Entry 8RWK (electron microscopy, 3.80 A resolution); this record covers chains C and D of the 4 polymer chains in the assembly.

Chain C (and D):
Name: Potassium-activated aldehyde dehydrogenase, mitochondrial
Organism: Saccharomyces cerevisiae SK1
Notes: EC 1.2.1.-, 1.2.1.4; chain D of this document is another copy of the same molecule, construct and numbering; everything in this record applies to it too
UniProt: P46367 (ALDH4_YEAST); residue numbers follow UniProt; this construct covers 1-519
Amino-acid sequence (519 residues; row label = number of the first residue in the row):
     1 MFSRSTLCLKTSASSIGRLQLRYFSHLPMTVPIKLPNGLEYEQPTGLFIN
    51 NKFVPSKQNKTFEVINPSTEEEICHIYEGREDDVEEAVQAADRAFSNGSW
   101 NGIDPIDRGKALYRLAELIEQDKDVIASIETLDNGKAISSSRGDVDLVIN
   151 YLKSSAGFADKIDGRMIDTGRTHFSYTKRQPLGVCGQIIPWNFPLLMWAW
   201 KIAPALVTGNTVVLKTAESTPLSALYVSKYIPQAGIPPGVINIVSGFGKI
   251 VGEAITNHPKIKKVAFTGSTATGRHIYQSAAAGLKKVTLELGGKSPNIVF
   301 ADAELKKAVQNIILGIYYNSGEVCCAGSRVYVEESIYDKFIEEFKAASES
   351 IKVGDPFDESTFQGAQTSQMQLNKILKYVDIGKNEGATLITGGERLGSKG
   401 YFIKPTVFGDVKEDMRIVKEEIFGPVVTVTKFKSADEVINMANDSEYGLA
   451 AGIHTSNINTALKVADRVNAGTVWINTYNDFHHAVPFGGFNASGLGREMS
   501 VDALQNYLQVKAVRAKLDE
Disordered / not traced: 1-24
Residues lining bound ligands: NADP (NAP; NADP nicotinamide-adenine-dinucleotide phosphate): I188, I189, P190, W191, N192, K215, E218, F247, G248, K249, G252, E253, F266, T267, G268, S269, T272, H275, G292, C324, M370, Q371, K374, E421, F423

Interface between chain C and chain D:
Contacting residue pairs (84; chain C residue first):
  R165(C) - V501(D)
  R165(C) - D502(D)  salt bridge
  I167(C) - A484(D)
  T169(C) - H482(D)
  H173(C) - D480(D)  salt bridge
  S175(C) - V485(D)
  K178(C) - D466(D)  salt bridge
  Q180(C) - F490(D)
  R274(C) - A282(D)
  R274(C) - L284(D)
  Y277(C) - A281(D)  hydrophobic
  Y277(C) - K285(D)  hydrogen bond (side chain-backbone)
  Q278(C) - Q278(D)  hydrogen bond (side chain-backbone)
  Q278(C) - A281(D)
  Q278(C) - A282(D)  hydrogen bond (side chain-backbone)
  A281(C) - Y277(D)  hydrophobic
  A281(C) - Q278(D)
  A282(C) - R274(D)
  A282(C) - Q278(D)  hydrogen bond (backbone-side chain)
  L284(C) - L289(D)  hydrophobic
  L284(C) - A492(D)
  K285(C) - Y277(D)
  K285(C) - L495(D)
  K286(C) - L495(D)
  L289(C) - L284(D)  hydrophobic
  K307(C) - D518(D)  salt bridge
  A465(C) - K511(D)  hydrogen bond (backbone-side chain)
  D466(C) - K178(D)  salt bridge
  V468(C) - K511(D)  hydrogen bond (backbone-side chain)
  A470(C) - K511(D)
  G471(C) - K511(D)
  G471(C) - A512(D)  hydrogen bond (backbone-backbone)
  T472(C) - A512(D)  hydrogen bond (side chain-backbone)
  V473(C) - A512(D)  hydrogen bond (backbone-backbone)
  V473(C) - V513(D)
  V473(C) - R514(D)  hydrogen bond (backbone-backbone)
  W474(C) - R514(D)
  I475(C) - R514(D)  hydrogen bond (backbone-backbone)
  I475(C) - A515(D)  hydrophobic
  I475(C) - K516(D)  hydrogen bond (backbone-backbone)
  N476(C) - K516(D)
  T477(C) - K516(D)
  D480(C) - H173(D)  salt bridge
  D480(C) - R514(D)  salt bridge
  F481(C) - R514(D)  hydrogen bond (backbone-side chain)
  H482(C) - T169(D)
  H482(C) - R514(D)
  A484(C) - I167(D)
  V485(C) - S175(D)
  P486(C) - T177(D)
  P486(C) - A512(D)  hydrophobic
  F490(C) - Q180(D)
  F490(C) - Q509(D)  hydrogen bond (backbone-side chain)
  N491(C) - Q509(D)
  A492(C) - L284(D)
  G494(C) - K286(D)
  L495(C) - K286(D)
  R497(C) - V510(D)  hydrogen bond (side chain-backbone)
  V501(C) - R165(D)
  D502(C) - R165(D)  salt bridge
  Q509(C) - F490(D)  hydrogen bond (side chain-backbone)
  Q509(C) - N491(D)
  V510(C) - R497(D)  hydrogen bond (backbone-side chain)
  K511(C) - A465(D)  hydrogen bond (side chain-backbone)
  K511(C) - D466(D)
  K511(C) - V468(D)
  K511(C) - A470(D)
  K511(C) - G471(D)
  A512(C) - G471(D)  hydrogen bond (backbone-backbone)
  A512(C) - T472(D)  hydrogen bond (backbone-side chain)
  A512(C) - V473(D)  hydrogen bond (backbone-backbone)
  A512(C) - P486(D)  hydrophobic
  V513(C) - V473(D)
  R514(C) - V473(D)  hydrogen bond (backbone-backbone)
  R514(C) - W474(D)
  R514(C) - I475(D)  hydrogen bond (backbone-backbone)
  R514(C) - D480(D)  salt bridge
  R514(C) - F481(D)
  R514(C) - H482(D)
  A515(C) - I475(D)  hydrophobic
  K516(C) - I475(D)  hydrogen bond (backbone-backbone)
  K516(C) - N476(D)
  K516(C) - T477(D)
  D518(C) - K307(D)  salt bridge
Also at the interface, not in a pair above, chain C (56 interface residues in all): T177, K262, L291, S500, Q505
Also at the interface, not in a pair above, chain D (56 interface residues in all): K262, L291, G494, S500, Q505

In short:
Chain C and chain D each contribute 56 residues to their interface, with 24 hydrogen bonds and 10 salt
bridges. Polar pairs include R165(C)-D502(D), H173(C)-D480(D) and K178(C)-D466(D). Chain C binds NADP.
Both chains are Potassium-activated aldehyde dehydrogenase, mitochondrial (Saccharomyces cerevisiae SK1).
Entry 8RWK (cryoEM structure of the central Ald4 filament) was determined by electron microscopy (same
publication as 8RWJ).
